PDB entry 7RWT | electron microscopy, 2.43 A resolution | chains C and M of the 60 polymer chains in the assembly

# Chain C (and M)
Molecule: Capsid protein VP1
Organism: Adeno-associated dependoparvovirus A
Notes: chain M of this document is another copy of the same molecule, construct and numbering; everything in this record applies to it too
UniProt: P03135 (CAPSD_AAV2S); numbering as in UniProt (aligned over 1-735)
Sequence (735 residues; each row starts with the number of its first residue):
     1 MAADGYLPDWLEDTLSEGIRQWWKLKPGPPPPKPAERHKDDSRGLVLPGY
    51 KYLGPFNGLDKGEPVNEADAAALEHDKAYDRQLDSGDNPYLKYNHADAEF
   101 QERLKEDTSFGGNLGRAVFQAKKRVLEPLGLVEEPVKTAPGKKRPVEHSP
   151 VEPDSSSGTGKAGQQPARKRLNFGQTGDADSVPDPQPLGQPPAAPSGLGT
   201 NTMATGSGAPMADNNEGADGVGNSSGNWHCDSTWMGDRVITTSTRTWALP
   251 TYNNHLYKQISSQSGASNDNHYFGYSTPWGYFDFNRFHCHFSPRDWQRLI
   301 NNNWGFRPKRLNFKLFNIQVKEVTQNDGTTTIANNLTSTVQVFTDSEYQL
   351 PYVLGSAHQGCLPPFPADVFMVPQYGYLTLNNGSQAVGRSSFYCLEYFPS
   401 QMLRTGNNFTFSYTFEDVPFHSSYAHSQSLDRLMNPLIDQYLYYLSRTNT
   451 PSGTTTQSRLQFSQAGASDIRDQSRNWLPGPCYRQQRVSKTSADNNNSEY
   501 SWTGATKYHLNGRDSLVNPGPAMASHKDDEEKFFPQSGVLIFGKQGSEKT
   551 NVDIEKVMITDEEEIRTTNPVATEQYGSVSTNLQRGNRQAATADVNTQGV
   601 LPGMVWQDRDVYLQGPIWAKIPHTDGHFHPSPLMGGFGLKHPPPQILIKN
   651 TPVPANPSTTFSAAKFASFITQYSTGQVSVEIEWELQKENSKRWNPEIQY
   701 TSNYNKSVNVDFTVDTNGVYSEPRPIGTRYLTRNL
Not modelled in the structure: 1-218

# Chain C / chain M interface
Residue-residue contacts - 257 pairs, chain C then chain M:
  I260(C) - P436(M)  hydrophobic
  D269(C) - R432(M)  hydrogen bond (backbone-side chain)
  D269(C) - R471(M)
  N270(C) - R432(M)
  N270(C) - S468(M)
  N270(C) - D469(M)
  N270(C) - I470(M)
  N270(C) - R471(M)
  H271(C) - R432(M)  hydrogen bond (backbone-side chain)
  Y272(C) - R432(M)
  Y272(C) - A467(M)
  S276(C) - L437(M)
  Y281(C) - N435(M)  hydrogen bond
  R286(C) - Y441(M)
  Q349(C) - N690(M)
  Q349(C) - K692(M)
  Q349(C) - N734(M)  hydrogen bond (backbone-side chain)
  L350(C) - N734(M)
  P351(C) - Q428(M)
  P351(C) - N734(M)
  Y352(C) - L433(M)
  V353(C) - L433(M)
  V353(C) - N435(M)
  G355(C) - N476(M)  hydrogen bond (backbone-side chain)
  S356(C) - L433(M)  hydrogen bond (side chain-backbone)
  S356(C) - M434(M)
  S356(C) - Q440(M)  hydrogen bond (backbone-side chain)
  A357(C) - Q440(M)
  A357(C) - Y441(M)  hydrogen bond (backbone-backbone)
  H358(C) - M434(M)
  H358(C) - N435(M)  hydrogen bond (side chain-backbone)
  H358(C) - I438(M)  hydrogen bond (side chain-backbone)
  H358(C) - D439(M)
  H358(C) - Y441(M)
  Q359(C) - I438(M)
  Q359(C) - D439(M)  hydrogen bond (backbone-backbone)
  Q359(C) - Q440(M)  hydrogen bond (side chain-backbone)
  Q359(C) - Y441(M)
  Q359(C) - Q464(M)  hydrogen bond
  Q374(C) - N435(M)  hydrogen bond (backbone-side chain)
  Q374(C) - L437(M)
  Q374(C) - I438(M)
  Y375(C) - N435(M)
  Y375(C) - L437(M)
  G376(C) - N435(M)
  G376(C) - P436(M)
  Y377(C) - P436(M)
  L378(C) - Q428(M)  hydrogen bond (backbone-side chain)
  L378(C) - R432(M)
  L378(C) - P436(M)  hydrophobic
  L378(C) - I470(M)  hydrophobic
  T379(C) - S427(M)  hydrogen bond (side chain-backbone)
  L380(C) - H426(M)
  L380(C) - S427(M)  hydrogen bond (backbone-backbone)
  L380(C) - Q428(M)
  L380(C) - S429(M)
  L380(C) - T567(M)
  N381(C) - D528(M)
  N382(C) - D528(M)
  N382(C) - D529(M)  hydrogen bond
  G388(C) - I698(M)
  R389(C) - A425(M)
  R389(C) - S427(M)
  R389(C) - E563(M)  salt bridge
  R389(C) - E564(M)
  R389(C) - R693(M)
  R389(C) - I698(M)
  R389(C) - T732(M)
  S390(C) - R693(M)  hydrogen bond (backbone-side chain)
  S390(C) - N695(M)  hydrogen bond (backbone-side chain)
  S391(C) - S427(M)
  S391(C) - R693(M)  hydrogen bond
  S391(C) - N695(M)
  S391(C) - T732(M)
  F392(C) - R693(M)
  F392(C) - W694(M)  hydrogen bond (backbone-backbone)
  F392(C) - N695(M)  hydrogen bond (backbone-side chain)
  Y393(C) - K692(M)
  Y393(C) - R693(M)
  Y393(C) - N734(M)  hydrogen bond
  Y397(C) - K692(M)
  Y397(C) - W694(M)  hydrophobic
  F398(C) - K692(M)
  P481(C) - L601(M)  hydrophobic
  P481(C) - P602(M)
  Y483(C) - Y576(M)
  Y483(C) - G577(M)
  Y483(C) - S578(M)
  Y483(C) - V579(M)  hydrophobic
  Y483(C) - Q598(M)
  R484(C) - V579(M)
  R484(C) - S580(M)  hydrogen bond (backbone-backbone)
  R484(C) - T581(M)  hydrogen bond (side chain-backbone)
  R484(C) - N582(M)
  Q485(C) - S580(M)
  Q486(C) - S580(M)  hydrogen bond
  Q486(C) - N582(M)  hydrogen bond
  Q486(C) - L583(M)
  Q486(C) - Q584(M)  hydrogen bond (side chain-backbone)
  Q486(C) - A590(M)
  R487(C) - L583(M)
  R487(C) - Q584(M)
  S489(C) - L460(M)
  S492(C) - S458(M)
  D494(C) - R585(M)
  D494(C) - G586(M)
  N495(C) - S458(M)  hydrogen bond (backbone-side chain)
  N495(C) - L460(M)
  N495(C) - Q584(M)  hydrogen bond
  N496(C) - S458(M)  hydrogen bond (backbone-side chain)
  N496(C) - Q584(M)
  N496(C) - R585(M)  hydrogen bond (side chain-backbone)
  N496(C) - G586(M)
  N496(C) - R588(M)  hydrogen bond (side chain-backbone)
  N496(C) - Q589(M)
  N497(C) - N449(M)
  N497(C) - T456(M)  hydrogen bond
  N497(C) - Q457(M)
  N497(C) - S458(M)  hydrogen bond (backbone-side chain)
  S498(C) - T448(M)  hydrogen bond (backbone-side chain)
  S498(C) - N449(M)
  E499(C) - S446(M)
  E499(C) - R447(M)
  E499(C) - T448(M)  hydrogen bond (side chain-backbone)
  E499(C) - N449(M)
  Y500(C) - T448(M)  hydrogen bond (backbone-side chain)
  Y500(C) - Q584(M)  hydrogen bond
  S501(C) - L445(M)
  S501(C) - S446(M)  hydrogen bond (side chain-backbone)
  S501(C) - T448(M)
  W502(C) - R471(M)
  W502(C) - D472(M)
  T503(C) - T592(M)
  G504(C) - T592(M)
  A505(C) - T592(M)
  T506(C) - S578(M)
  K507(C) - G577(M)
  K507(C) - S578(M)  hydrogen bond (backbone-backbone)
  Y508(C) - D431(M)
  Y508(C) - R475(M)
  Y508(C) - P479(M)  hydrophobic
  Y508(C) - Y576(M)
  Y508(C) - G577(M)
  H509(C) - E574(M)
  H509(C) - Q575(M)
  H509(C) - Y576(M)  hydrogen bond (backbone-backbone)
  L510(C) - D431(M)
  L510(C) - R566(M)
  L510(C) - T567(M)
  L510(C) - T568(M)
  L510(C) - N569(M)
  N511(C) - K527(M)
  N511(C) - D528(M)  hydrogen bond (side chain-backbone)
  N511(C) - R566(M)
  G512(C) - K527(M)
  R513(C) - S429(M)
  R513(C) - D431(M)  salt bridge
  R513(C) - R432(M)
  D514(C) - R471(M)
  S515(C) - D431(M)
  S515(C) - R471(M)
  S515(C) - R475(M)
  L516(C) - R471(M)  hydrogen bond (backbone-backbone)
  L516(C) - D472(M)
  L516(C) - R475(M)
  N518(C) - D472(M)
  N518(C) - S474(M)  hydrogen bond
  N518(C) - R475(M)  hydrogen bond (backbone-backbone)
  P519(C) - R475(M)
  Q536(C) - L445(M)
  L540(C) - L442(M)  hydrophobic
  I541(C) - L442(M)
  I541(C) - Y443(M)  hydrogen bond (backbone-backbone)
  I541(C) - F462(M)  hydrophobic
  F542(C) - Y441(M)  hydrophobic
  F542(C) - L442(M)  hydrophobic
  G543(C) - Y443(M)
  S547(C) - Y443(M)
  E548(C) - Y443(M)  hydrogen bond (backbone-side chain)
  E548(C) - Q464(M)
  K549(C) - D439(M)
  K549(C) - S463(M)
  K549(C) - Q464(M)  hydrogen bond (backbone-backbone)
  T550(C) - F462(M)
  T550(C) - S463(M)
  N551(C) - S446(M)  hydrogen bond
  N551(C) - R447(M)
  N551(C) - Q461(M)
  N551(C) - F462(M)  hydrogen bond (backbone-backbone)
  N551(C) - S463(M)  hydrogen bond (backbone-side chain)
  V552(C) - Y443(M)  hydrophobic
  V552(C) - Q461(M)
  V552(C) - F462(M)  hydrogen bond (backbone-backbone)
  D553(C) - R459(M)  salt bridge
  D553(C) - Q461(M)
  I554(C) - L460(M)
  I554(C) - F462(M)  hydrophobic
  V557(C) - Y443(M)  hydrophobic
  V557(C) - F462(M)  hydrophobic
  T573(C) - L583(M)
  N596(C) - V579(M)
  N596(C) - S580(M)
  N596(C) - T581(M)
  T597(C) - V595(M)
  T597(C) - Q598(M)  hydrogen bond
  Q598(C) - L601(M)
  G599(C) - G599(M)
  G599(C) - V600(M)
  V600(C) - V600(M)  hydrogen bond (backbone-backbone)
  W606(C) - P602(M)  hydrophobic
  P616(C) - Y441(M)
  A619(C) - N476(M)
  A619(C) - W477(M)  hydrophobic
  K620(C) - W477(M)
  K620(C) - L735(M)
  P622(C) - W477(M)
  P622(C) - V605(M)  hydrophobic
  P622(C) - L735(M)
  H623(C) - Y424(M)  hydrogen bond
  H623(C) - H426(M)  hydrogen bond (backbone-side chain)
  H623(C) - R733(M)  hydrogen bond
  H623(C) - L735(M)  hydrogen bond (backbone-backbone)
  T624(C) - H426(M)
  T624(C) - V605(M)
  T624(C) - W606(M)
  T624(C) - Q607(M)
  D625(C) - S422(M)  hydrogen bond
  D625(C) - W606(M)  hydrogen bond (backbone-backbone)
  D625(C) - Q607(M)  hydrogen bond (backbone-side chain)
  D625(C) - D608(M)  hydrogen bond (side chain-backbone)
  D625(C) - H629(M)
  D625(C) - R729(M)  salt bridge
  G626(C) - V605(M)
  G626(C) - W606(M)  hydrogen bond (backbone-backbone)
  G626(C) - H629(M)
  H627(C) - M604(M)
  H627(C) - V605(M)
  H627(C) - W606(M)
  F628(C) - V600(M)  hydrophobic
  F628(C) - L601(M)
  F628(C) - P602(M)
  F628(C) - G603(M)  hydrogen bond (backbone-backbone)
  F628(C) - M604(M)  hydrogen bond (backbone-backbone)
  F628(C) - W606(M)
  F628(C) - F628(M)  hydrophobic
  H629(C) - G603(M)
  P630(C) - W477(M)
  S631(C) - W477(M)
  P632(C) - N476(M)
  P632(C) - W477(M)  hydrophobic
  L633(C) - N476(M)  hydrogen bond (backbone-backbone)
  L633(C) - L478(M)  hydrophobic
  L633(C) - P602(M)
  M634(C) - L442(M)  hydrophobic
  M634(C) - S474(M)
  M634(C) - R475(M)
  M634(C) - N476(M)  hydrogen bond (backbone-side chain)
Other interface residues (no listed pair), chain C (118 interface residues in all): P373, C394, C482, V488, V517, P521, F534, I559, E574, Q614, G615, I621, G635
Other interface residues (no listed pair), chain M (104 interface residues in all): L430, Y444, Q473, P570, V571, A591, T597

# In short
118 residues of chain C face 104 of chain M across their interface, with 69 hydrogen bonds and 4 salt bridges.
Polar pairs include R389(C)-E563(M), R513(C)-D431(M) and D553(C)-R459(M).
Chain C and chain M are both Capsid protein VP1 (Adeno-associated dependoparvovirus A); the structure,
Adeno-associated virus type 2, was determined by electron microscopy, deposited together with 7RWL.
